PDB entry 6I2T | electron microscopy, 5.70 A resolution (low resolution: residue-level contacts below are approximate; hydrogen-bond / salt-bridge calls are withheld) | chains A and D of the 5 polymer chains in the assembly

== Chain A (and D) ==
Protein: Cholinesterase
Source organism: Homo sapiens
Notes: EC 3.1.1.8; chain D of this document is another copy of the same molecule, construct and numbering; everything in this record applies to it too
UniProt: P06276 (CHLE_HUMAN); residues 1-574 here correspond to UniProt positions 29-602 (UniProt number = residue number + 28)
Sequence (574 residues; numbered 1 to 574; the number before each row is that of its first residue):
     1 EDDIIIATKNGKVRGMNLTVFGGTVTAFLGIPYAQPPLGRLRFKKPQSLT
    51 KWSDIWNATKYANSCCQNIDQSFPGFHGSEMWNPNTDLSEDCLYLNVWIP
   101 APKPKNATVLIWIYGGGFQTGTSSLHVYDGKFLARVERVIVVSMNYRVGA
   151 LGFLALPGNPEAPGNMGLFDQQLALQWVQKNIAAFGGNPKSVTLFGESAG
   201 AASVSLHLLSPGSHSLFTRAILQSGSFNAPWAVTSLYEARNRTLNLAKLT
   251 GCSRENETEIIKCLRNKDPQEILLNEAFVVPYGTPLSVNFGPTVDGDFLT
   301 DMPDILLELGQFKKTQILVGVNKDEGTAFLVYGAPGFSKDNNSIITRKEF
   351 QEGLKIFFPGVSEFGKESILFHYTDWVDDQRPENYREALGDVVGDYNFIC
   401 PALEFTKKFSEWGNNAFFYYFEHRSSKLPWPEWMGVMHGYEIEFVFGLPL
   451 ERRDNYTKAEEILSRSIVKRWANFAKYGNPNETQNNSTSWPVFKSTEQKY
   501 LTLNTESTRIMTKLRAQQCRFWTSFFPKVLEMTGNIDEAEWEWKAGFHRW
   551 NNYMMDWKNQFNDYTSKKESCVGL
Not modelled in the structure: 1-3, 562-574 (chain D: 1-3, 566-574)
Disulfide bonds: C65-C92, C252-C263, C400-C519
Covalently attached groups: N-acetylglucosamine (NAG) linked to N17, N341, N481
Reported in the primary citation:
  - catalytic residues: S198, E325, H438 (citing earlier work)
  - post-translational modification sites: N17, N57, N106, N241, N341, N481, N486
  - self-association interface (contacts with another copy of this molecule): S362 to Y373, A516 to V529, N535 to T565

== Chain A / chain D interface ==
Contacting residue pairs - 6 pairs, chain A then chain D:
  F547(A) with R549(D)
  W550(A) with R549(D); Y553(D)
  M554(A) with Y553(D)
  W557(A) with D556(D)
  F561(A) with Q560(D)
Other interface residues (no listed pair), chain A (6 interface residues in all): E255
Other interface residues (no listed pair), chain D (5 interface residues in all): Y282

== Summary ==
6 residues of chain A face 5 of chain D across their interface. N-acetylglucosamine is covalently linked to
N17(A), N341(A) and N481(A). The paper reports catalytic residues S198(A), E325(A) and H438(A); modification
sites N17(A), N57(A) and N106(A) among others.
Chain A and chain D are both Cholinesterase (Homo sapiens); the structure, CryoEM reconstruction of
full-length, fully-glycosylated human butyrylcholinesterase tetramer, was determined by electron microscopy.
